3H6I - chains B and H of the 28 polymer chains in the assembly; structure by X-ray diffraction, 2.43 A resolution.

# Chain B
Name: Proteasome (Alpha subunit) PrcA
Source organism: Mycobacterium tuberculosis
Notes: EC 3.4.25.1
UniProtKB: O33244 (O33244_MYCTU); numbering as in UniProt (aligned over 1-248)
Sequence (248 residues; row label = number of the first residue in the row):
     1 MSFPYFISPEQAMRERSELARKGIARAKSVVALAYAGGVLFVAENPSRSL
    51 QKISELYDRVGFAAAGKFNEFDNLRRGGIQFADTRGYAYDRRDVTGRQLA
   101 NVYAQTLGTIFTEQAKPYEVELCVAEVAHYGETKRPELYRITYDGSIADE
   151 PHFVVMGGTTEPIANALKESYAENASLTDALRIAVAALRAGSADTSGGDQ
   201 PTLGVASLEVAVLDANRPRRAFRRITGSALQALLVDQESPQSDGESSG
Disordered / not traced: 1-7, 191-203, 235-248
Ligand contacts:
  - dimethylformamide (DMF), molecule 1: Asn73, Leu74, Gly77, Gly78, Val102, Tyr103, Thr106
  - dimethylformamide (DMF), molecule 2: Gln80, Asp83, Thr84, Tyr87

# Chain H
Name: Proteasome (Beta subunit) PrcB
Source organism: Mycobacterium tuberculosis
Notes: EC 3.4.25.1
UniProtKB: O33245 (O33245_MYCTU); residues 302-534 here correspond to UniProt positions 59-291 (UniProt number = residue number - 243)
Sequence (240 residues; each row starts with the number of its first residue):
   301 XTIVALKYPGGVVMAGDRRSTQGNMISGRDVRKVYITDDYTATGIAGTAA
   351 VAVEFARLYAVELEHYEKLEGVPLTFAGKINRLAIMVRGNLAAAMQGLLA
   401 LPLLAGYDIHASDPQSAGRIVSFDAAGGWNIEEEGYQAVGSGSLFAKSSM
   451 KKLYSQVTDGDSGLRVAVEALYDAADDDSATGGPDLVRGIFPTAVIIDAD
   501 GAVDVPESRIAELARAIIESRSGADTFGSDGGEKHHHHHH
Disordered / not traced: 392-400, 523-540
Sequence notes: insertion (301); expression tag (535-540)
Modified residues: OZT ((4S,5R)-5-methyl-2-oxo-1,3-oxazolidine-4-carboxylic acid) at position 301
Ligand contacts:
  - dimethylformamide (DMF), molecule 1: Tyr335, Ile336, Val353, Ala356, Arg357, Ala360
  - dimethylformamide (DMF), molecule 2: Tyr335, Ala349, Ala350, Val353
  - dimethylformamide (DMF), molecule 3: Ala360, Val361, Glu364
  - dimethylformamide (DMF), molecule 4: Ala377, Asn381, Trp429
  - dimethylformamide (DMF), molecule 5: Trp429, Asn430, Ile431
  - dimethylformamide (DMF), molecule 6: Tyr472, Ala475, Asp476, Gly483
  - dimethylformamide (DMF), molecule 7: Leu486, Val487, Arg488, Gly489

# How chain B and chain H interact
Residue-residue contacts (19):
  Arg85(B) with Tyr366(H); Glu370(H), salt bridge
  Tyr87(B) with Asn381(H), hydrogen bond (backbone-side chain)
  Ala88(B) with Asn381(H), hydrogen bond (backbone-side chain); Arg382(H), hydrogen bond (backbone-side chain); Ile385(H)
  Tyr89(B) with Tyr366(H), hydrophobic; Leu374(H), hydrophobic; Gly378(H); Asn381(H), hydrogen bond (backbone-side chain); Arg382(H)
  Asp90(B) with Leu374(H); Thr375(H), hydrogen bond; Gly378(H)
  Arg92(B) with Thr375(H)
  Asp93(B) with Tyr366(H), hydrogen bond
  Arg97(B) with Leu369(H); Glu370(H), salt bridge
  Gln98(B) with Glu370(H)
Interface residues without a listed pair, chain H (10 interface residues in all): Ala377

# In short
The interface between chain B and chain H involves 9 residues on one side and 10 on the other, with 6 hydrogen
bonds and 2 salt bridges. Polar contacts include Arg85(B)-Glu370(H), Arg97(B)-Glu370(H) and
Tyr87(B)-Asn381(H). Bound to chain B: dimethylformamide.
Chain B is Proteasome (Alpha subunit) PrcA and chain H is Proteasome (Beta subunit) PrcB, both from
Mycobacterium tuberculosis; the structure, Crystal Structure of Mycobacterium Tuberculosis Proteasome Modified
by inhibitor GL1, was determined by X-ray diffraction, deposited together with 3H6F, 3HF9 and 3HFA.
